6YFT - chains AB and AC of the 210 polymer chains in the assembly; structure by X-ray diffraction, 3.50 A resolution.

Chain AB (and AC):
Protein: coat protein
Organism: Wenzhou levi-like virus 1
Notes: chain AC of this document is another copy of the same molecule, construct and numbering; everything in this record applies to it too
Sequence (113 residues; each row starts with the number of its first residue):
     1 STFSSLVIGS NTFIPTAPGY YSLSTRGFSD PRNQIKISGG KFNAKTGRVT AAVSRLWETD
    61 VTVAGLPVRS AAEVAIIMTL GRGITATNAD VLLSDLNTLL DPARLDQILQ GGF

Interface between chain AB and chain AC:
Pairs across the interface (5; chain AB residue first):
  Ser1(AB) with Ser1(AC)
  Thr2(AB) with Pro15(AC), hydrogen bond (side chain-backbone)
  Val49(AB) with Phe28(AC), hydrophobic
  Gly81(AB) with Phe28(AC)
  Ile84(AB) with Phe28(AC)
Interface residues without a listed pair, chain AB (7 interface residues in all): Leu80, Gly83
Interface residues without a listed pair, chain AC (5 interface residues in all): Ile14, Ser29

In short:
7 residues of chain AB face 5 of chain AC across their interface; the contacts include 1 hydrogen bond. The
hydrogen-bonded pair is Thr2(AB)-Pro15(AC).
Both chains are coat protein (Wenzhou levi-like virus 1). Entry 6YFT (Virus-like particle of Wenzhou levi-like
virus 1) was determined by X-ray diffraction.
